PDB entry 6KLW | electron microscopy, 2.90 A resolution | chains E and H of the 8 polymer chains in the assembly

[Chain E]
Molecule: Iota toxin component Ib
From: Clostridium perfringens
UniProt: Q46221 (Q46221_CLOPF); residues 210-875 here = UniProt positions 210-875
Sequence (666 residues; row label = number of the first residue in the row):
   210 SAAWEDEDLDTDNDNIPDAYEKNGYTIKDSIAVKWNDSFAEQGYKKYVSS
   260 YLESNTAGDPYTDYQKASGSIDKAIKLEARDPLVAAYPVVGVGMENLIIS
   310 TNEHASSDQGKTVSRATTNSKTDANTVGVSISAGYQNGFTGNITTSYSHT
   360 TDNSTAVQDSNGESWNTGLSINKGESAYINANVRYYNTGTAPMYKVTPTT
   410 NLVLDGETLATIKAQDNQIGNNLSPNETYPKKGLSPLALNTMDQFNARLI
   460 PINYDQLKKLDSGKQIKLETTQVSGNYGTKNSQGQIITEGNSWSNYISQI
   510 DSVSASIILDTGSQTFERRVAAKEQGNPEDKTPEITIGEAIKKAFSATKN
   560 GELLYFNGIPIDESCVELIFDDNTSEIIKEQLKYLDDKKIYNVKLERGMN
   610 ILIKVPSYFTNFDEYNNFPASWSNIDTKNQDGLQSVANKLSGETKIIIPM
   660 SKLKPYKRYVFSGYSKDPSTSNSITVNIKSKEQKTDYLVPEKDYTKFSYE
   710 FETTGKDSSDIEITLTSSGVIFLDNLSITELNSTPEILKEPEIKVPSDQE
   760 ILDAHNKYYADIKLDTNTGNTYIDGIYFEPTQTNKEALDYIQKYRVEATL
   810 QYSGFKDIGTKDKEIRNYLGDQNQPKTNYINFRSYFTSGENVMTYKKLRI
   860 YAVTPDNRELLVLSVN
Not modelled in the structure: 210-215, 622-875
Ion coordination: Ca2+ site 1: Asp219, Asp221, Asp223, Ile225, Glu230; Ca2+ site 2: Asp221, Asp223, Glu230, Ser259, Glu262, Asp272

[Chain H]
Molecule: Iota toxin component Ia
From: Clostridium perfringens
UniProt: Q46220 (Q46220_CLOPF); residues 1-413 here correspond to UniProt positions 42-454 (UniProt number = residue number + 41)
Sequence (417 residues; row label = number of the first residue in the row; numbers below 1 keep their minus sign (Gly-3 is residue -3)):
    -3 GSHMAFIERPEDFLKDKENAIQWEKKEAERVEKNLDTLEKEALELYKKDS
    47 EQISNYSQTRQYFYDYQIESNPREKEYKNLRNAISKNKIDKPINVYYFES
    97 PEKFAFNKEIRTENQNEISLEKFNELKETIQDKLFKQDGFKDVSLYEPGN
   147 GDEKPTPLLIHLKLPKNTGMLPYINSNDVKTLIEQDYSIKIDKIVRIVIE
   197 GKQYIKAEASIVNSLDFKDDVSKGDLWGKENYSDWSNKLTPNELADVNDY
   247 MRGGYTAINNYLISNGPLNNPNPELDSKVNNIENALKLTPIPSNLIVYRR
   297 SGPQEFGLTLTSPEYDFNKIENIDAFKEKWEGKVITYPNFISTSIGSVNM
   347 SAFAKRKIILRINIPKDSPGAYLSAIPGYAGEYEVLLNHGSKFKINKVDS
   397 YKDGTVTKLILDATLIN
Not modelled in the structure: -3 to 17
Differences from the reference sequence: expression tag (-3 to 0)

[Chain E / chain H interface]
Contacting residue pairs (14):
  Asp219(E) with Lys159(H)
  Asn222(E) with Pro88(H); Lys159(H), hydrogen bond
  Asp223(E) with Lys87(H)
  Asn224(E) with Asp86(H), hydrogen bond (side chain-backbone); Lys87(H); Pro88(H); Lys162(H)
  Thr271(E) with Lys87(H), hydrogen bond
  Tyr273(E) with Lys87(H)
  Gln274(E) with Lys87(H)
  Ser491(E) with Asn83(H); Lys84(H)
  Ile496(E) with Lys22(H)
Other interface residues (no listed pair), chain E (10 interface residues in all): Asn490
Other interface residues (no listed pair), chain H (9 interface residues in all): Arg26

[In short]
The interface between chain E and chain H involves 10 residues on one side and 9 on the other; the contacts
include 3 hydrogen bonds. Among the polar pairs are Asn222(E)-Lys159(H), Asn224(E)-Asp86(H) and
Thr271(E)-Lys87(H).
Chain E is Iota toxin component Ib and chain H is Iota toxin component Ia, both from Clostridium perfringens;
the structure, Complex structure of Iota toxin enzymatic component (Ia) and binding component (Ib) pore with
long stem, was determined by electron microscopy, deposited together with 6KLO and 6KLX.
